PDB entry 6LA8 | X-ray diffraction, 3.40 A resolution | chains I and O of the 19 polymer chains in the assembly

== Chain I ==
Molecule: 349-nt DNA strand
From: other sequences
Sequence (349 nucleotides; row label = number of the first residue in the row):
     1 CGCTGGAAAA AAAAAACGCA TCCCGGTGCC GAGGCCGCTC AATTGGTCGT AGACAGCTCT
    61 AGCACCGCTT AAACGCACGT ACGCGCTGTC TACCGCGTTT TAACCGCCAC TAGAAGCGCT
   121 TACTAGTCTC CAGGCACGTG TGAGACCGGC ACATGAAAAA AAAAAGCATG CTCGAGTATG
   181 AAAAAAAAAA CGCATCCCGG TGCCGAGGCC GCTCAATTGG TCGTAGACAG CTCTAGCACC
   241 GCTTAAACGC ACGTACGCGC TGTCTACCGC GTTTTAACCG CCACTAGAAG CGCTTACTAG
   301 TCTCCAGGCA CGTGTGAGAC CGGCACATGA AAAAAAAAAC CAGCGGTAC
Ion coordination: Ca2+ site 1 near DG2 (its only coordinating residue here); K+ site 1 near DT60 (its only coordinating residue here); Ca2+ site 2 near DG208 (its only coordinating residue here); K+ site 2 near DT234 (its only coordinating residue here); Ca2+ site 3 near DG308 (its only coordinating residue here); Ca2+ site 4: DA336 (shared with 1 residue of chain J)

== Chain O ==
Name: Histone H3.1
From: Homo sapiens
Reference sequence: P68431 (H31_HUMAN); residues 0-135 here correspond to UniProt positions 1-136 (UniProt number = residue number + 1)
Chain sequence (136 residues; each row starts with the number of its first residue; numbering starts at 0):
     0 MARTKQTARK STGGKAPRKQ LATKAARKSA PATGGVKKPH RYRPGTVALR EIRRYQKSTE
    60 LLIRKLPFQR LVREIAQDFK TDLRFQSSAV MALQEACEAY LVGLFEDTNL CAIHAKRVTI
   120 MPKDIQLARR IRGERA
Unresolved in the structure: 0-37

== How chain I and chain O interact ==
Pairs across the interface (29):
  DC193(I) / His-39(O)  phosphate contact
  DC193(I) / Tyr-41(O)  sugar contact
  DA194(I) / Tyr-41(O)  sugar contact
  DA194(I) / Arg-49(O)  phosphate contact
  DT195(I) / Arg-49(O)  salt bridge to the phosphate
  DC196(I) / Lys-56(O)  salt bridge to the phosphate
  DC268(I) / Pro-43(O)  phosphate contact
  DC268(I) / Gly-44(O)  hydrogen bond to the phosphate
  DG269(I) / Arg-40(O)  hydrogen bond to the sugar
  DG269(I) / Tyr-41(O)  sugar contact
  DG269(I) / Arg-42(O)  phosphate contact
  DG269(I) / Pro-43(O)  sugar contact
  DG269(I) / Gly-44(O)  hydrogen bond to the phosphate
  DG269(I) / Thr-45(O)  hydrogen bond to the phosphate
  DG269(I) / Val-46(O)  hydrogen bond to the phosphate
  DG269(I) / Ala-47(O)  hydrogen bond to the phosphate
  DC270(I) / His-39(O)  sugar contact
  DC270(I) / Arg-40(O)  hydrogen bond to the sugar
  DC270(I) / Tyr-41(O)  hydrogen bond to the phosphate
  DC270(I) / Val-46(O)  phosphate contact
  DA277(I) / Arg-63(O)  hydrogen bond to the sugar
  DA277(I) / Leu-65(O)  phosphate contact
  DA277(I) / Pro-66(O)  phosphate contact
  DA277(I) / Arg-69(O)  salt bridge to the phosphate
  DC278(I) / Arg-63(O)  salt bridge to the phosphate
  DC278(I) / Lys-64(O)  hydrogen bond to the phosphate
  DC278(I) / Leu-65(O)  hydrogen bond to the phosphate
  DA286(I) / Arg-83(O)  hydrogen bond to the phosphate
  DG287(I) / Arg-83(O)  salt bridge to the phosphate
Interface residues without a listed pair, chain I (14 interface residues in all): DG192, DC258, DC267
Interface residues without a listed pair, chain O (21 interface residues in all): Glu-50, Asp-81, Lys-115, Thr-118

== Summary ==
14 residues of chain I face 21 of chain O across their interface; the contacts include 12 hydrogen bonds and 5
salt bridges. Polar pairs include DG269(I)/Arg-40(O), DC270(I)/Arg-40(O) and DA277(I)/Arg-63(O).
Chain I is a 349-nt DNA strand (other sequences) and chain O is Histone H3.1 (Homo sapiens); the structure,
349 bp di-nucleosome harboring cohesive DNA termini assembled with linker histone H1.0, was determined by
X-ray diffraction together with 6LA9, 6M3V and 6M44 from the same study.
